Entry 1QOV (X-ray diffraction, 2.10 A resolution); this record covers chains H and M of the 3 polymer chains in the assembly.

Chain H:
Protein: Photosynthetic reaction center
Source organism: Rhodobacter sphaeroides
UniProt: P11846 (RCEH_RHOSH); residues 1-260 here = UniProt positions 1-260
Sequence (260 residues; each row starts with the number of its first residue):
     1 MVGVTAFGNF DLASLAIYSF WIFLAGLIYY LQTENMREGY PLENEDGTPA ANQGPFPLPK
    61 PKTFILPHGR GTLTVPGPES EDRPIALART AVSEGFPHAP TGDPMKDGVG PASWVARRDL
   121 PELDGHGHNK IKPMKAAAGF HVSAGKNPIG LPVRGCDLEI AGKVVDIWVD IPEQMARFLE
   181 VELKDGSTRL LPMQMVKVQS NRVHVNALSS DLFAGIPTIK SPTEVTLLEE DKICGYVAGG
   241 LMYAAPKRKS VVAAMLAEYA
Not modelled in the structure: 1-10, 251-260

Chain M:
Protein: Photosynthetic reaction center
Source organism: Rhodobacter sphaeroides
UniProt: P02953 (RCEM_RHOSH); numbering as in UniProt (aligned over 1-307)
Sequence (307 residues; each row starts with the number of its first residue):
     1 AEYQNIFSQV QVRGPADLGM TEDVNLANRS GVGPFSTLLG WFGNAQLGPI YLGSLGVLSL
    61 FSGLMWFFTI GIWFWYQAGW NPAVFLRDLF FFSLEPPAPE YGLSFAAPLK EGGLWLIASF
   121 FMFVAVWSWW GRTYLRAQAL GMGKHTAWAF LSAIWLWMVL GFIRPILMGS WSEAVPYGIF
   181 SHLDWTNNFS LVHGNLFYNP FHGLSIAFLY GSALLFAMHG ATILAVSRFG GERELEQIAD
   241 RGTAAERAAL FWRWTMGFNW TMEGIHRWAI WMAVLVTLTG GIGILLSGTV VDNWYVWGQN
   301 HGMAPLN
Not modelled in the structure: 303-307
Construct notes: engineered mutation Trp260 (Ala in P02953)
Metal / ion sites: bacteriochlorophyll a Mg site 1 near His182 (its only coordinating residue here); bacteriochlorophyll a Mg site 2 near His202 (its only coordinating residue here); Fe2+: His219, Glu234, His266 (shared with 2 residues of chain L)
Small-molecule neighbours:
  - bacteriochlorophyll a (BCL), molecule 1: Trp66, Met122, Val126, Phe150, Ala153, Ile154, Leu156, Trp157, Leu160, Trp185, Thr186, Asn187, Phe189, Ser190, Asn195, Leu196, Phe197, His202, Ser205, Ile206, Leu209, Tyr210, Val276, Thr277, Gly280, Gly281, Ile284
  - bacteriochlorophyll a (BCL), molecule 2: Thr186, Phe197, Tyr210
  - bacteriochlorophyll a (BCL), molecule 3: Phe197, Gly203, Ile206, Ala207, Tyr210, Gly211, Leu214
  - bacteriochlorophyll a / bacteriopheophytin a: Ser59, Leu60, Gly63, Leu64, Phe67, Met122, Ala125, Val126, Trp129, Thr133, Thr146, Ala149, Phe150, Ser152, Ala153, Trp157, Leu160, Val175, Ile179, His182, Leu183, Trp185, Thr186, Ala273, Val274, Thr277
  - bacteriopheophytin a (BPH): Tyr210, Ala213, Leu214, Ala217, Met218, Trp252, Thr255, Met256
  - speroidenone (SPN): Trp66, Phe67, Phe68, Ile70, Gly71, Ile72, Phe74, Trp75, Phe85, Leu89, Phe105, Trp115, Leu116, Ser119, Phe120, Met122, Phe123, Trp157, Met158, Leu160, Gly161, Phe162, Trp171, Val175, Tyr177, Gly178, Ile179, His182

How chain H and chain M interact:
Contacting residue pairs - 112 pairs, chain H then chain M:
  Asp11(H) - Val290(M)
  Asp11(H) - Trp297(M)  hydrogen bond
  Asp11(H) - Gly302(M)
  Leu12(H) - Val290(M)  hydrophobic
  Ala13(H) - Val291(M)  hydrophobic
  Ala13(H) - Trp297(M)
  Ser14(H) - Trp297(M)
  Ser14(H) - His301(M)  hydrogen bond (side chain-backbone)
  Ala16(H) - Phe201(M)
  Ile17(H) - Pro200(M)  hydrophobic
  Ile17(H) - Phe201(M)
  Ile17(H) - Leu204(M)  hydrophobic
  Phe20(H) - Thr279(M)
  Trp21(H) - Leu204(M)  hydrophobic
  Leu27(H) - Trp271(M)  hydrophobic
  Leu27(H) - Leu275(M)  hydrophobic
  Tyr30(H) - Arg267(M)  hydrogen bond
  Leu31(H) - Arg267(M)
  Leu31(H) - Trp268(M)  hydrophobic
  Gln32(H) - Asn259(M)
  Glu34(H) - Thr261(M)
  Asn35(H) - Asn259(M)
  Asn35(H) - Trp260(M)
  Asn35(H) - Thr261(M)  hydrogen bond (side chain-backbone)
  Asn35(H) - Gly264(M)  hydrogen bond (side chain-backbone)
  Asn35(H) - Ile265(M)  hydrogen bond (side chain-backbone)
  Asn35(H) - Trp268(M)
  Met36(H) - Asn259(M)
  Glu38(H) - Ile238(M)
  Glu38(H) - Arg241(M)  salt bridge
  Glu38(H) - Thr261(M)
  Tyr40(H) - Asn259(M)  hydrogen bond
  Leu42(H) - Arg253(M)
  Lys62(H) - Glu263(M)  salt bridge
  Lys62(H) - Arg267(M)
  Phe64(H) - Ile238(M)  hydrophobic
  Phe64(H) - Glu263(M)
  Leu66(H) - Ala239(M)  hydrophobic
  Leu73(H) - Ile238(M)
  Leu73(H) - Ala239(M)
  Glu79(H) - Arg241(M)  salt bridge
  Pro111(H) - Arg247(M)  hydrogen bond (backbone-side chain)
  Ser113(H) - Thr243(M)
  Ser113(H) - Arg247(M)  hydrogen bond (backbone-side chain)
  Val115(H) - Arg241(M)
  Val115(H) - Gly242(M)
  Val115(H) - Thr243(M)
  Val115(H) - Glu246(M)
  Arg117(H) - Glu236(M)  hydrogen bond (side chain-backbone)
  Arg117(H) - Gln237(M)
  Arg117(H) - Asp240(M)  hydrogen bond (side chain-backbone)
  Arg117(H) - Arg241(M)
  Arg117(H) - Gly242(M)
  Arg118(H) - Glu236(M)  salt bridge
  Arg118(H) - Asp240(M)  salt bridge
  Glu122(H) - Arg233(M)  salt bridge
  Glu122(H) - Glu236(M)
  Gly125(H) - Met20(M)
  His126(H) - Met20(M)
  Ile131(H) - Arg233(M)
  Ala138(H) - Pro15(M)
  Gly139(H) - Arg13(M)
  Gly139(H) - Gly14(M)
  Phe140(H) - Arg13(M)
  Phe140(H) - Gly14(M)
  Phe140(H) - Pro15(M)
  His141(H) - Val12(M)
  His141(H) - Arg13(M)  hydrogen bond (backbone-backbone)
  Val142(H) - Gln11(M)
  Ser143(H) - Gln11(M)  hydrogen bond (backbone-backbone)
  Ser143(H) - Val12(M)
  Ser143(H) - Arg13(M)
  Ala144(H) - Val10(M)
  Ala144(H) - Gln11(M)  hydrogen bond (backbone-backbone)
  Ala144(H) - Thr37(M)
  Ala144(H) - Trp41(M)  hydrophobic
  Gly145(H) - Trp41(M)
  Lys146(H) - Val10(M)
  Val169(H) - Val12(M)  hydrophobic
  Pro172(H) - Asp17(M)
  Glu173(H) - Asn44(M)
  Gln174(H) - Val12(M)
  Gln174(H) - Arg13(M)
  Gln174(H) - Gly14(M)  hydrogen bond (side chain-backbone)
  Gln174(H) - Pro15(M)  hydrogen bond (side chain-backbone)
  Met175(H) - Val12(M)
  Met175(H) - Glu232(M)
  Arg177(H) - Glu232(M)  salt bridge
  Arg177(H) - Arg233(M)
  Met193(H) - Tyr3(M)
  Met193(H) - Gln9(M)
  Gln194(H) - Tyr3(M)
  Gln194(H) - Asn5(M)
  Gln194(H) - Ser227(M)  hydrogen bond (side chain-backbone)
  Gln194(H) - Arg228(M)
  Met195(H) - Arg228(M)
  Val196(H) - Tyr3(M)
  Val196(H) - Gln9(M)  hydrogen bond (backbone-side chain)
  Lys197(H) - Ala1(M)  hydrogen bond (side chain-backbone)
  Lys197(H) - Gln9(M)
  Val198(H) - Gln9(M)  hydrogen bond (backbone-side chain)
  Leu227(H) - Arg233(M)
  Leu227(H) - Glu236(M)
  Leu227(H) - Asp240(M)
  Glu230(H) - Arg233(M)  salt bridge
  Asp231(H) - Gly242(M)
  Asp231(H) - Thr243(M)  hydrogen bond (side chain-backbone)
  Cys234(H) - Arg228(M)  hydrogen bond (side chain-backbone)
  Cys234(H) - Phe229(M)
  Gly235(H) - Arg247(M)
  Ala238(H) - Phe229(M)  hydrophobic
  Leu241(H) - Arg228(M)
Other interface residues (no listed pair), chain H (71 interface residues in all): Phe23, Leu24, Arg37, Gly110, Ala112, Trp114, Lys130, Met134, Pro148, Ala176, Pro192
Other interface residues (no listed pair), chain M (55 interface residues in all): Phe35, Phe208, Phe258, Leu286, Trp294

Overview:
71 residues of chain H and 55 residues of chain M are in contact; the contacts include 22 hydrogen bonds and 8
salt bridges. Polar pairs include Glu38(H)-Arg241(M), Lys62(H)-Glu263(M) and Glu79(H)-Arg241(M).
Chain H is Photosynthetic reaction center and chain M is Photosynthetic reaction center, both from Rhodobacter
sphaeroides; the structure, Photosynthetic reaction center mutant with ala M260 replaced with trp (chain M,
A260W), was determined by X-ray diffraction.
